PDB entry 3UFD | X-ray diffraction, 2.80 A resolution | chains A and B of the 4 polymer chains in the assembly

== Chain A (and B) ==
Protein: Regulatory protein
Source organism: Enterobacter sp. RFL1396
Notes: chain B of this document is another copy of the same molecule, construct and numbering; everything in this record applies to it too
UniProtKB: Q8GGH0 (Q8GGH0_9ENTR); numbering as in UniProt (aligned over 1-79)
Sequence (82 residues; each row starts with the number of its first residue; numbers below 1 keep their minus sign (Gly-2 is residue -2)):
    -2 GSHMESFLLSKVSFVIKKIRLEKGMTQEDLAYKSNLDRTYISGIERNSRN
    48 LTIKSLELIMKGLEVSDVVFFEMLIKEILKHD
Not modelled in the structure: -2 to 1, 78-79 (chain B: -2 to 1, 79)
Construct notes: expression tag (-2 to 0)
Reported in the primary citation:
  - binding site for chloride ion: Arg43
  - binding site for the 19-nt DNA strand: Asp34, Thr36, Tyr37, Arg46, Asn47, Thr49, Ser52
  - binding site for the 19-nt DNA strand: Arg17, Gln24, Ser39, Arg43, Asn44
  - specificity-determining residues: Arg35, Thr36, Arg46
  - mutagenesis - R35A: abolished binding to OL+R operator (citing earlier work)
  - conformationally variable residues (loop rearrangement, side-chain flip): Arg43 to Arg46

== How chain A and chain B interact ==
Contacting residue pairs - 42 pairs, chain A then chain B:
  Ser3(A) - Glu54(B)  hydrogen bond
  Phe4(A) - Glu54(B)  hydrogen bond (backbone-side chain)
  Phe4(A) - Asp64(B)
  Leu5(A) - Ile50(B)  hydrophobic
  Leu5(A) - Glu54(B)  hydrogen bond (backbone-side chain)
  Leu5(A) - Met57(B)  hydrophobic
  Leu5(A) - Phe68(B)  hydrophobic
  Leu6(A) - Ile50(B)  hydrophobic
  Asn47(A) - Thr49(B)  hydrogen bond
  Asn47(A) - Ile50(B)  hydrogen bond (side chain-backbone)
  Asn47(A) - Lys51(B)  hydrogen bond (side chain-backbone)
  Leu48(A) - Thr49(B)
  Leu48(A) - Ile50(B)  hydrogen bond (backbone-backbone)
  Thr49(A) - Asn47(B)  hydrogen bond
  Thr49(A) - Leu48(B)
  Thr49(A) - Thr49(B)
  Ile50(A) - Leu5(B)  hydrophobic
  Ile50(A) - Leu6(B)  hydrophobic
  Ile50(A) - Asn47(B)  hydrogen bond (backbone-side chain)
  Ile50(A) - Leu48(B)  hydrogen bond (backbone-backbone)
  Lys51(A) - Ser3(B)
  Lys51(A) - Asn47(B)  hydrogen bond (backbone-side chain)
  Glu54(A) - Ser3(B)  hydrogen bond
  Glu54(A) - Phe4(B)
  Glu54(A) - Leu5(B)  hydrogen bond (side chain-backbone)
  Met57(A) - Leu5(B)  hydrophobic
  Asp64(A) - Phe4(B)
  Asp64(A) - Ile75(B)
  Val65(A) - Ile72(B)  hydrophobic
  Val65(A) - Ile75(B)  hydrophobic
  Phe68(A) - Leu5(B)  hydrophobic
  Phe68(A) - Phe68(B)  hydrophobic
  Phe68(A) - Leu71(B)  hydrophobic
  Phe68(A) - Ile72(B)  hydrophobic
  Glu69(A) - Ile72(B)
  Leu71(A) - Phe68(B)  hydrophobic
  Ile72(A) - Val65(B)  hydrophobic
  Ile72(A) - Phe68(B)  hydrophobic
  Ile72(A) - Glu69(B)
  Ile72(A) - Ile72(B)  hydrophobic
  Ile75(A) - Asp64(B)
  Ile75(A) - Val65(B)  hydrophobic
Other interface residues (no listed pair), chain A (21 interface residues in all): Val9, Leu53, Leu76
Other interface residues (no listed pair), chain B (21 interface residues in all): Val9, Leu53, Leu76

== Overview ==
The chain A/chain B interface involves 21 residues from each chain, with 13 hydrogen bonds. Polar pairs
include Ser3(A)-Glu54(B), Phe4(A)-Glu54(B) and Leu5(A)-Glu54(B). The paper reports a binding site for the
19-nt DNA strand at Asp34(A), Thr36(A) and Tyr37(A) among others; R35A of chain A abolishes binding to OL+R
operator.
Chain A and chain B are both Regulatory protein (Enterobacter sp. RFL1396); the structure, C.Esp1396I bound to
its highest affinity operator site OM, was determined by X-ray diffraction.
